Entry 1XQE (X-ray diffraction, 2.10 A resolution); this record covers chain A.

== Chain A ==
Molecule: Probable ammonium transporter
Source organism: Escherichia coli
UniProtKB: P69681 (AMTB_ECOLI); residues 1-406 here correspond to UniProt positions 23-428 (UniProt number = residue number + 22)
Chain sequence (418 residues; row label = number of the first residue in the row):
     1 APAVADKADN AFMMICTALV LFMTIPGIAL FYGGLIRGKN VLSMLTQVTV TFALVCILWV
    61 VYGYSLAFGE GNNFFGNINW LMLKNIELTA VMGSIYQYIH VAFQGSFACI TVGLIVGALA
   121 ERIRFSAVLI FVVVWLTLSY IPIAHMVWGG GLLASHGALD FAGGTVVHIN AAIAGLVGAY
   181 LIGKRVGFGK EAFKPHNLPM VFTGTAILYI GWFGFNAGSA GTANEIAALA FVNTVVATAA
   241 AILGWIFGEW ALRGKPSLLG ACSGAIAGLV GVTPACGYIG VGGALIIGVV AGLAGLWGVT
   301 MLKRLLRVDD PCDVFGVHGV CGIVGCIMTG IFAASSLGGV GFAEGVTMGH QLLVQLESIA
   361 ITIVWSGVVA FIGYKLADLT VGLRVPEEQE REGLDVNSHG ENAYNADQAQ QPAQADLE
Disordered / not traced: 1-2, 184-194, 302-308, 387-418
Sequence notes: cloning artifact (407-418)
Curated features (UniProtKB/Swiss-Prot):
  - binding site (NH4(+)): Ser219
  - site: Asp160 (Important for the deprotonation of the ammonium cation), His168 (Twin-His motif. Important for optimum substrate conductance), Phe215 (Important for optimum substrate conductance), His318 (Twin-His motif. Important for optimum substrate conductance)
Reported in the primary citation:
  - contacts within the chain: Phe107-Phe215 (pi stacking), Phe107-Ala162, His168-His318 (hydrogen bond)
  - conformationally variable residues (side-chain flip): Gln104

== In short ==
From UniProt: NH4+-binding residue Ser219. The paper reports conformational variability at Gln104; contacts
within the chain involving Phe107, Phe215 and Ala162 among others.
Chain A is Probable ammonium transporter (Escherichia coli); the structure, The mechanism of ammonia transport
based on the crystal structure of AmtB of E. coli, was determined by X-ray diffraction, deposited together
with 1XQF.
